PDB entry 6TDY | electron microscopy, 3.04 A resolution | chains D and N of the 26 polymer chains in the assembly

Chain D:
Molecule: ATP synthase subunit beta
Source organism: Euglena gracilis
Sequence (494 residues; row label = number of the first residue in the row):
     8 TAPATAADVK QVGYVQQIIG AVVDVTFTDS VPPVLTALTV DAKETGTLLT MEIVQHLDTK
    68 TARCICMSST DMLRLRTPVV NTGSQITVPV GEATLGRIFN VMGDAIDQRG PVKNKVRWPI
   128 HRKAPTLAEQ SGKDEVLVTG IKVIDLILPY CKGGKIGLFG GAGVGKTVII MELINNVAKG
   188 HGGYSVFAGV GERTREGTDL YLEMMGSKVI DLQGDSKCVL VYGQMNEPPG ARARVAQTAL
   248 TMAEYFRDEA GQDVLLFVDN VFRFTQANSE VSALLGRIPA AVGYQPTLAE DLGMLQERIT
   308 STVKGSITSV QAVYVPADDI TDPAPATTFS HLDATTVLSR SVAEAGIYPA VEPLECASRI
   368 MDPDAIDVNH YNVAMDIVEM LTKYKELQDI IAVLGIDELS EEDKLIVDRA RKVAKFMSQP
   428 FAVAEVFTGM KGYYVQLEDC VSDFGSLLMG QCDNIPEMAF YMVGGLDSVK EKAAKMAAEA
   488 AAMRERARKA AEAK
Disordered / not traced: 8-14
Bound ions: Mg2+: Thr-174 (together with ADP)
Ligand contacts:
  - ADP (adenosine-5'-diphosphate): Gly-168, Ala-169, Gly-170, Val-171, Gly-172, Lys-173, Thr-174, Val-175, Glu-203, Tyr-355, Phe-428, Ala-431, Phe-434, Thr-435
  - ATP (adenosine-5'-triphosphate): Ser-365, Arg-366, Met-368, Asp-369, Tyr-378

Chain N:
Molecule: inhibitor of F1 (IF1)
Source organism: Euglena gracilis
Sequence (103 residues; each row starts with the number of its first residue):
     1 MAAACAVRGF TTARPMLTPN KVKVPGRKPQ DEEDLTWAEA DRKLTPEERY ARDKQMALLD
    61 KMTSQVEELE KSHTEQKKSN KGVKAQIEAI SRQLEALKAQ LKE
Disordered / not traced: 1-19, 69-103

Interface between chain D and chain N:
Pairs across the interface (24; chain D residue first):
  Tyr-391(D) with Glu-47(N), hydrogen bond
  Gln-395(D) with Lys-43(N); Glu-47(N)
  Ile-398(D) with Pro-46(N), hydrophobic; Glu-47(N)
  Ala-399(D) with Lys-43(N)
  Ile-403(D) with Tyr-50(N), hydrophobic
  Lys-411(D) with Tyr-50(N)
  Asp-415(D) with Tyr-50(N); Lys-54(N)
  Arg-418(D) with Glu-47(N), salt bridge; Glu-48(N), salt bridge; Ala-51(N)
  Asp-460(D) with Leu-58(N)
  Asn-461(D) with Leu-58(N)
  Ile-462(D) with Leu-58(N)
  Pro-463(D) with Gln-55(N); Leu-58(N), hydrophobic
  Glu-464(D) with Ala-51(N)
  Met-465(D) with Gln-55(N)
  Ala-480(D) with Met-62(N)
  Ala-484(D) with Met-62(N), hydrophobic
  Arg-491(D) with Asp-60(N), salt bridge; Thr-63(N), hydrogen bond
Also at the interface, not in a pair above, chain D (20 interface residues in all): Asp-396, Val-414, Met-483
Also at the interface, not in a pair above, chain N (14 interface residues in all): Leu-44, Leu-59

Overview:
20 residues of chain D and 14 residues of chain N are in contact, with 2 hydrogen bonds and 3 salt bridges.
Polar pairs include Arg-418(D)/Glu-47(N), Arg-418(D)/Glu-48(N) and Arg-491(D)/Asp-60(N). Bound to chain D: ATP
and ADP.
Here chain D is ATP synthase subunit beta and chain N is inhibitor of F1 (IF1), both from Euglena gracilis.
Entry 6TDY (Cryo-EM structure of Euglena gracilis mitochondrial ATP synthase, OSCP/F1/c-ring in rotational
state 1) was determined by electron microscopy (same publication as 6TDU, 6TDV, 6TDW, 6TDX, 6TDZ and 6TE0).
